Entry 4RAZ (X-ray diffraction, 1.90 A resolution); this record covers chains A and B.

Chain A (and B):
Protein: DNA-binding transcriptional dual regulator of siderophore biosynthesis and transport(Fur family)
From: Magnetospirillum gryphiswaldense
Notes: chain B of this document is another copy of the same molecule, construct and numbering; everything in this record applies to it too
UniProt: V6F4Q0 (V6F4Q0_9PROT); residues 1-143 here = UniProt positions 1-143
Chain sequence (145 residues; row label = number of the first residue in the row; numbers below 1 keep their minus sign (Gly-1 is residue -1)):
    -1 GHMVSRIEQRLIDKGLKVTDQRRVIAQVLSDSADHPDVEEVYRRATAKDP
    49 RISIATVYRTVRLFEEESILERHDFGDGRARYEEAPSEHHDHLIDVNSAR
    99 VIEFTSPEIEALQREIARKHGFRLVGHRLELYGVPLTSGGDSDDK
Unresolved in the structure: -1 to 0, 135-143
Sequence notes: expression tag (-1 to 0); engineered mutation Leu9 (Cys in V6F4Q0), Leu14 (Met in V6F4Q0), Val16 (Met in V6F4Q0)
Metal / ion sites: Mn2+ site 1: His33, Glu81, His88, His90, Glu101; Mn2+ site 2: His87, Asp89, Glu108, His125
What the authors report for this chain:
  - Mn2+ coordination: His33, Glu81, His87, His88, Asp89, His90, Glu101, Glu108, His125
  - Mn2+ coordination through a water molecule: Gln111
  - mutagenesis - H33A/H90A, E108A/H125A: decreased binding to Mn2+
  - mutagenesis - H33A/H90A, E108A/H125A: decreased binding to manganese ions

Chain A / chain B interface:
Pairs across the interface (73):
  Asp72(A) - Arg126(B)  hydrogen bond (backbone-side chain)
  Phe73(A) - Arg126(B)
  Gly74(A) - Arg126(B)
  Leu91(A) - His118(B)
  Leu91(A) - Phe120(B)  hydrophobic
  Asp93(A) - Phe120(B)
  Arg98(A) - Phe120(B)
  Ile100(A) - His118(B)
  Ile100(A) - Phe120(B)  hydrophobic
  Phe102(A) - Ile114(B)  hydrophobic
  Ser104(A) - Ile114(B)
  Glu106(A) - Leu110(B)
  Ile107(A) - Leu110(B)  hydrophobic
  Ile107(A) - Ile114(B)  hydrophobic
  Leu110(A) - Glu106(B)
  Leu110(A) - Ile107(B)  hydrophobic
  Leu110(A) - Leu110(B)  hydrophobic
  Gln111(A) - Leu127(B)
  Gln111(A) - Leu129(B)
  Ile114(A) - Phe102(B)  hydrophobic
  Ile114(A) - Ser104(B)
  Ile114(A) - Ile107(B)  hydrophobic
  His118(A) - Leu91(B)
  His118(A) - Ile100(B)
  Gly119(A) - Pro133(B)
  Gly119(A) - Leu134(B)  hydrogen bond (backbone-backbone)
  Phe120(A) - Leu91(B)  hydrophobic
  Phe120(A) - Asp93(B)
  Phe120(A) - Arg98(B)
  Phe120(A) - Ile100(B)  hydrophobic
  Phe120(A) - Gly131(B)
  Phe120(A) - Val132(B)
  Phe120(A) - Pro133(B)
  Phe120(A) - Leu134(B)
  Arg121(A) - Gly131(B)
  Arg121(A) - Val132(B)  hydrogen bond (backbone-backbone)
  Arg121(A) - Leu134(B)
  Leu122(A) - Leu129(B)  hydrophobic
  Leu122(A) - Tyr130(B)
  Val123(A) - Tyr130(B)  hydrogen bond (backbone-backbone)
  Val123(A) - Val132(B)  hydrophobic
  Gly124(A) - Leu129(B)
  Gly124(A) - Tyr130(B)  hydrogen bond (backbone-backbone)
  His125(A) - Glu128(B)
  His125(A) - Leu129(B)
  His125(A) - Tyr130(B)
  Arg126(A) - Arg126(B)
  Arg126(A) - Leu127(B)
  Arg126(A) - Glu128(B)  hydrogen bond (backbone-backbone)
  Arg126(A) - Tyr130(B)
  Leu127(A) - Gln111(B)
  Leu127(A) - Arg126(B)
  Leu127(A) - Leu127(B)  hydrophobic
  Glu128(A) - His125(B)
  Glu128(A) - Arg126(B)  salt bridge
  Leu129(A) - Gln111(B)
  Leu129(A) - Leu122(B)  hydrophobic
  Leu129(A) - Gly124(B)
  Leu129(A) - His125(B)
  Tyr130(A) - Leu122(B)
  Tyr130(A) - Val123(B)  hydrogen bond (backbone-backbone)
  Tyr130(A) - Gly124(B)  hydrogen bond (backbone-backbone)
  Tyr130(A) - His125(B)
  Tyr130(A) - Arg126(B)  hydrogen bond
  Gly131(A) - Phe120(B)
  Gly131(A) - Arg121(B)
  Val132(A) - Phe120(B)
  Val132(A) - Arg121(B)  hydrogen bond (backbone-backbone)
  Val132(A) - Val123(B)  hydrophobic
  Pro133(A) - Gly119(B)
  Pro133(A) - Phe120(B)
  Leu134(A) - Gly119(B)  hydrogen bond (backbone-backbone)
  Leu134(A) - Phe120(B)
Also at the interface, not in a pair above, chain A (35 interface residues in all): Val94, Glu101, Ala115, Arg116
Also at the interface, not in a pair above, chain B (32 interface residues in all): Val94, Glu101, Ala115, Arg116

In short:
The interface between chain A and chain B involves 35 residues on one side and 32 on the other; the contacts
include 11 hydrogen bonds and 1 salt bridge. Polar contacts include Glu128(A)-Arg126(B), Asp72(A)-Arg126(B)
and Tyr130(A)-Arg126(B). From the paper: H33A/H90A and E108A/H125A of chain A reduce binding to Mn2+; Mn2+
coordination by His33(A), Glu81(A) and His87(A) among others.
Chain A and chain B are both DNA-binding transcriptional dual regulator of siderophore biosynthesis and
transport(Fur family) (Magnetospirillum gryphiswaldense); the structure, Crystal structure of Magnetospirillum
gryphiswaldense MSR-1 holo-Fur, was determined by X-ray diffraction together with 4RAY, 4RB0, 4RB1 and 4RB2
from the same study.
